PDB entry 7VD8 | electron microscopy, 1.96 A resolution | chains A and F of the 24 polymer chains in the assembly

== Chain A (and F) ==
Protein: Ferritin heavy chain
Organism: Homo sapiens
Notes: EC 1.16.3.1; chain F of this document is another copy of the same molecule, construct and numbering; everything in this record applies to it too
UniProt: P02794 (FRIH_HUMAN); residues 5-176 here correspond to UniProt positions 6-177 (UniProt number = residue number + 1)
Sequence (172 residues; each row starts with the number of its first residue):
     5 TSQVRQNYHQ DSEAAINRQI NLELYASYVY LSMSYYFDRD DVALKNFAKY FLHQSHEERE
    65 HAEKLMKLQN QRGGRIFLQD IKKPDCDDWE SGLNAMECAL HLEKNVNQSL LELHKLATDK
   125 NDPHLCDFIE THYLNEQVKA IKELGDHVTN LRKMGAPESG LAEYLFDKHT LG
Ion coordination: Zn2+ site 1: Glu17, Arg79; Na+ site 1: Ser36, Cys90; Zn2+ site 2 near Asp44 (its only coordinating residue here); Zn2+ site 3 near His60 (its only coordinating residue here); Zn2+ site 4: Glu61, His65; Zn2+ site 5 near His65 (its only coordinating residue here); Zn2+ site 6 near Lys71 (its only coordinating residue here); Zn2+ site 7 near Asp84 (its only coordinating residue here); Zn2+ site 8 near Asp91 (its only coordinating residue here); Na+ site 2: His105, Asn109; Zn2+ site 9 near Asp171 (its only coordinating residue here)
Curated features (UniProtKB/Swiss-Prot):
  - binding site (Fe cation): Glu27, Glu62, His65, Glu107, Gln141
  - site: Arg22 (Essential for association with cargo receptor NCOA4)

== How chain A and chain F interact ==
Pairs across the interface (23; chain A residue first):
  Gln7(A) - Leu104(F)
  Gln7(A) - Lys108(F)  hydrogen bond (backbone-side chain)
  Gln7(A) - Gly149(F)  hydrogen bond (side chain-backbone)
  Gln7(A) - Val152(F)
  Gln7(A) - Thr153(F)  hydrogen bond
  Gln7(A) - Arg156(F)
  Val8(A) - Ile145(F)
  Arg9(A) - Lys108(F)  hydrogen bond (backbone-side chain)
  Gln10(A) - Lys108(F)  hydrogen bond (side chain-backbone)
  Gln10(A) - Asn111(F)  hydrogen bond
  Gln10(A) - Gln112(F)
  Gln10(A) - Ile145(F)
  Asn11(A) - Leu115(F)
  Asn74(A) - Lys146(F)
  Gln75(A) - Lys143(F)
  Asn125(A) - Lys119(F)
  Pro127(A) - Leu115(F)  hydrophobic
  Pro127(A) - His118(F)
  Pro127(A) - Leu138(F)  hydrophobic
  His128(A) - Leu138(F)
  His128(A) - Asn139(F)  hydrogen bond
  His128(A) - Val142(F)
  Asp131(A) - Glu134(F)
Interface residues without a listed pair, chain A (13 interface residues in all): Arg76, Glu134
Interface residues without a listed pair, chain F (19 interface residues in all): Thr135

== In short ==
Chain A and chain F form an interface of 13 and 19 residues respectively; the contacts include 7 hydrogen
bonds. Among the polar pairs are Gln7(A)-Lys108(F), Gln7(A)-Gly149(F) and Gln7(A)-Thr153(F). Curated
annotation (UniProt) lists 5 Fe cation-binding residues on chain A.
Both chains are Ferritin heavy chain (Homo sapiens). Entry 7VD8 (1.96 A structure of human apoferritin
obtained from Talos Arctica microscope) was determined by electron microscopy, deposited together with 7VD9,
7VDC, 7VDE and 7VDF.
